PDB entry 4X57 | X-ray diffraction, 2.80 A resolution | chains A and B

Chain A:
Molecule: Ubiquitin-conjugating enzyme E2 8
Organism: Arabidopsis thaliana
Notes: EC 6.3.2.19
Reference sequence: P35131 (UBC8_ARATH); residue numbers follow UniProt; this construct covers 1-148
Sequence (179 residues; numbered -30 to 148; the number before each row is that of its first residue; numbers below 1 keep their minus sign (Met-30 is residue -30)):
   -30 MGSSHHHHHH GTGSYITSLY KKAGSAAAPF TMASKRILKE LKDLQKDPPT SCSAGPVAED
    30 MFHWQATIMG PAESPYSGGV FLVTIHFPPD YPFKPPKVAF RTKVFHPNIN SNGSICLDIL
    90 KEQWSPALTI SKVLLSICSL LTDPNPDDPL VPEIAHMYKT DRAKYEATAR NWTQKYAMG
Not modelled in the structure: -30 to -1, 148
Construct notes: initiating methionine (-30); expression tag (-29 to 0)
UniProt features mapped onto this chain:
  - active site: Cys85 (Glycyl thioester intermediate)

Chain B:
Molecule: Membrane-anchored ubiquitin-fold protein 3
Organism: Arabidopsis thaliana
Reference sequence: Q9SW27 (MUB3_ARATH); residues 1-118 here = UniProt positions 1-118
Sequence (138 residues; numbered -19 to 118; the number before each row is that of its first residue; numbers below 1 keep their minus sign (Met-19 is residue -19)):
   -19 MGSSHHHHHH SSGLVPRGSH MPEEESIDIK FRLYDGSDIG PFRYSAASTV DFLKQRVVSD
    41 WPKGKTVVPK GINEVKLISS GKILENNKTV GQCKTPFGDI AGGVIVMHVV VQPSLAKSKT
   101 EKKVDKAPKA VICTCTIL
Not modelled in the structure: -19 to 1, 95-118
Construct notes: initiating methionine (-19); expression tag (-18 to 0)
UniProt features mapped onto this chain:
  - modified residue: Cys115 (Cysteine methyl ester)
  - lipidation: Cys113 (S-palmitoyl cysteine), Cys115 (S-geranylgeranyl cysteine)
  - mutagenesis: Cys115 (C115S: Loss of prenylation and membrane localization)

Chain A / chain B interface:
Residue-residue contacts (47; chain A residue first):
  Leu7(A) - Ile80(B)  hydrophobic
  Leu10(A) - Phe77(B)
  Leu10(A) - Ile80(B)  hydrophobic
  Gln14(A) - Phe77(B)  hydrogen bond (side chain-backbone)
  Gln14(A) - Gly78(B)  hydrogen bond (side chain-backbone)
  Gln14(A) - Asp79(B)
  Gln14(A) - Ile80(B)  hydrogen bond (side chain-backbone)
  Gln14(A) - Ala81(B)
  Gln14(A) - Val86(B)
  Asp16(A) - Arg12(B)  salt bridge
  Pro17(A) - Arg12(B)  hydrogen bond (backbone-side chain)
  Pro17(A) - Val86(B)  hydrophobic
  Pro17(A) - His88(B)
  Pro18(A) - His88(B)  hydrogen bond (backbone-side chain)
  Thr19(A) - Arg12(B)
  Thr19(A) - Tyr14(B)
  Thr19(A) - Gly16(B)
  Thr19(A) - His88(B)  hydrogen bond (backbone-side chain)
  Cys21(A) - His88(B)  hydrogen bond (backbone-side chain)
  Ser22(A) - Ile58(B)
  Ser22(A) - Ser59(B)
  Ser22(A) - Ser60(B)  hydrogen bond (side chain-backbone)
  Ser22(A) - Gly61(B)  hydrogen bond (side chain-backbone)
  Ser22(A) - His88(B)
  Ala23(A) - Ser60(B)  hydrogen bond (backbone-side chain)
  Ala23(A) - Gly61(B)
  Gly24(A) - Ser60(B)  hydrogen bond (backbone-backbone)
  Pro25(A) - Phe77(B)  hydrophobic
  Val26(A) - Thr75(B)
  Ala27(A) - Pro76(B)
  Ala27(A) - Phe77(B)
  Glu28(A) - Pro76(B)
  Glu28(A) - Phe77(B)
  Met30(A) - Phe77(B)  hydrophobic
  Gln34(A) - Ser60(B)  hydrogen bond (side chain-backbone)
  Gln34(A) - Gly61(B)
  Ala35(A) - Gly61(B)
  Thr36(A) - Ile58(B)
  Thr36(A) - Gly61(B)
  Met38(A) - Ile58(B)  hydrophobic
  Met38(A) - His88(B)
  Met38(A) - Val90(B)  hydrophobic
  Gly47(A) - Gln92(B)  hydrogen bond (backbone-side chain)
  Val49(A) - Ile63(B)  hydrophobic
  Val49(A) - Gln92(B)
  Ala146(A) - Gln92(B)
  Met147(A) - Gln92(B)
Also at the interface, not in a pair above, chain A (27 interface residues in all): Lys11, Lys15, Leu51
Also at the interface, not in a pair above, chain B (21 interface residues in all): Leu13, Lys62

Summary:
27 residues of chain A face 21 of chain B across their interface, with 13 hydrogen bonds and 1 salt bridge.
Polar pairs include Asp16(A)-Arg12(B), Gln14(A)-Phe77(B) and Gln14(A)-Gly78(B). UniProt lists active-site
residue Cys85(A) on chain A; one mutagenesis site on chain B.
Here chain A is Ubiquitin-conjugating enzyme E2 8 and chain B is Membrane-anchored ubiquitin-fold protein 3,
both from Arabidopsis thaliana. Entry 4X57 (Structure of an Arabidopsis E2 / Membrane-anchored Ubiquitin-fold
Protein Complex) was determined by X-ray diffraction.
